PDB entry 6S48 | X-ray diffraction, 1.90 A resolution | chains A and C of the 9 polymer chains in the assembly

[Chain A]
Molecule: Type II site-specific deoxyribonuclease
Organism: Nostoc sp. PCC 7120
UniProtKB: Q8YYB7 (Q8YYB7_NOSS1); residues 3-230 here = UniProt positions 3-230
Amino-acid sequence (238 residues; row label = number of the first residue in the row):
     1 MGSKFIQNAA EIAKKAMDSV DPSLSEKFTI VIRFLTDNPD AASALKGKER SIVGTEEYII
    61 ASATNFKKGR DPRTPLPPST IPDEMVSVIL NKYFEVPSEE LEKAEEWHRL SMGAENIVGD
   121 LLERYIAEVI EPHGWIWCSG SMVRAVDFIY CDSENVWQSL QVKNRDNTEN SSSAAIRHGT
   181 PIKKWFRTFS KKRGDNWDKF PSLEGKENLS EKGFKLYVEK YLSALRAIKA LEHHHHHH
Disordered / not traced: 1-3
Covalent attachments: beta-mercaptoethanol (BME) linked to Cys151
Differences from the reference sequence: initiating methionine (1); expression tag (2, 231-238)
Bound ions: Ca2+ site 1: Asp147, Gln161, Val162 (shared with DG5(C) of chain C; 1 residue of chain I); Ca2+ site 2: Asp147 (shared with DG4(C), DG5(C) of chain C; 1 residue of chain H; 1 residue of chain I)
From the paper describing this entry:
  - Ca2+ coordination: Asp147, Gln161
  - catalytic residues: Glu123, Asp147, Gln161, Lys163
  - specificity-determining residues: Met112, Glu115, Asn116, Asn170, Ser171
  - binding site for the 11-nt DNA strand (chain C): Asn116, Asn167, Thr168, Asn170, Ser171
  - Ca2+ coordination through a water molecule: Met112, Glu115
  - mutagenesis - E115Q: unchanged binding to cognate GGWCC substrate
  - mutagenesis - M112L, E115A: decreased catalytic activity
  - mutagenesis - H108A/M112L/E115Q, M112L/E115Q: abolished catalytic activity on RNA/DNA hybrids

[Chain C]
Molecule: 11-nt DNA strand
Sequence (11 nucleotides; each row starts with the number of its first residue):
     1 GATGGTCCTA C
Bound ions: Ca2+ site 1: DG4, DG5 (shared with Asp147(A) of chain A; 1 residue of chain H; 1 residue of chain I); Ca2+ site 2: DG5 (shared with Asp147(A), Gln161(A), Val162(A) of chain A; 1 residue of chain I)

[How chain A and chain C interact]
Contacting residue pairs (32):
  Ser43(A) - DT3(C)  phosphate contact
  Ser43(A) - DG4(C)  hydrogen bond to the phosphate
  Ala44(A) - DT3(C)  sugar contact
  Lys46(A) - DG1(C)  base contact
  Lys46(A) - DA2(C)  sugar contact
  Lys46(A) - DT3(C)  hydrogen bond to the base
  Glu115(A) - DT6(C)  sugar contact
  Glu115(A) - DC7(C)  sugar contact
  Asn116(A) - DG5(C)  hydrogen bond to the base
  Asn116(A) - DT6(C)  sugar contact
  Gly119(A) - DG5(C)  phosphate contact
  Gly119(A) - DT6(C)  phosphate contact
  Glu123(A) - DG5(C)  phosphate contact
  Ser141(A) - DT3(C)  phosphate contact
  Ser141(A) - DG4(C)  phosphate contact
  Val143(A) - DG4(C)  phosphate contact
  Arg144(A) - DG4(C)  phosphate contact
  Ala145(A) - DG4(C)  phosphate contact
  Asp147(A) - DG5(C)  phosphate contact
  Gln161(A) - DG5(C)  phosphate contact
  Lys163(A) - DG5(C)  salt bridge to the phosphate
  Lys163(A) - DT6(C)  phosphate contact
  Asn164(A) - DT6(C)  hydrogen bond to the phosphate
  Asn164(A) - DC7(C)  hydrogen bond to the phosphate
  Arg165(A) - DC7(C)  phosphate contact
  Arg165(A) - DC8(C)  salt bridge to the phosphate
  Asn167(A) - DC7(C)  base contact
  Asn167(A) - DC8(C)  hydrogen bond to the base
  Thr168(A) - DT6(C)  base contact
  Thr168(A) - DC7(C)  hydrogen bond to the phosphate
  Glu169(A) - DC8(C)  hydrogen bond to the base
  Ser190(A) - DC8(C)  phosphate contact
Interface residues without a listed pair, chain A (21 interface residues in all): Val162
Interface residues without a listed pair, chain C (9 interface residues in all): DT9

[Overview]
21 residues of chain A and 9 residues of chain C are in contact; the contacts include 8 hydrogen bonds and 2
salt bridges. Among the polar pairs are Lys46(A)-DT3(C), Asn116(A)-DG5(C) and Asn167(A)-DC8(C). The paper
reports catalytic residues Glu123(A), Asp147(A) and Gln161(A) among others; M112L and E115A of chain A reduce
catalytic activity; 5 substitutions were tested in all.
Chain A is Type II site-specific deoxyribonuclease (Nostoc sp. PCC 7120) and chain C is an 11-nt DNA strand;
the structure, AvaII RESTRICTION ENDONUCLEASE IN COMPLEX WITH PARTIALLY CLEAVED dsDNA, was determined by X-ray
diffraction.
